4Y8J - chains I and Y of the 34 polymer chains in the assembly; structure by X-ray diffraction, 2.70 A resolution.

[Chain I]
Molecule: Proteasome subunit beta type-3
From: Saccharomyces cerevisiae (strain ATCC 204508 / S288c)
Notes: EC 3.4.25.1
Reference sequence: P25451 (PSB3_YEAST); residues 0-204 here correspond to UniProt positions 1-205 (UniProt number = residue number + 1)
Sequence (205 residues; row label = number of the first residue in the row; numbering starts at 0):
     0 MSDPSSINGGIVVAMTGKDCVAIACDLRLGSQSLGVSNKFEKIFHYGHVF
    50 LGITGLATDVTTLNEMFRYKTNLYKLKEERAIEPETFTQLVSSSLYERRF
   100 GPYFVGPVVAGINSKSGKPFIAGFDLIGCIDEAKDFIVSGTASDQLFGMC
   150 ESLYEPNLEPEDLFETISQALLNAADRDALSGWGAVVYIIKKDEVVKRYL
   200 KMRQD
Not modelled in the structure: 0
Curated features (UniProtKB/Swiss-Prot):
  - modified residue: Ser30 (Phosphoserine)
  - cross-link: Lys69 (Glycyl lysine isopeptide (Lys-Gly) (interchain with G-Cter in ubiquitin))
Bound ions: Mg2+ site 1: Ala174, Asp177, Ser180; Mg2+ site 2: Asp204 (shared with Ala165(Y), Asp168(Y), Ser171(Y) of chain Y)

[Chain Y]
Molecule: Proteasome subunit beta type-5
From: Saccharomyces cerevisiae (strain ATCC 204508 / S288c)
Notes: EC 3.4.25.1
Reference sequence: P30656 (PSB5_YEAST); residues 1-212 here correspond to UniProt positions 76-287 (UniProt number = residue number + 75)
Sequence (212 residues; row label = number of the first residue in the row):
     1 TTTLAFRFQGGIIVAVDSRATAGNWVASQTVKKVIEINPFLLGTMAGGAA
    51 DCQFWETWLGSQCRLHELREKERISVAAASKILSNLVYQYKGAGLSMGTM
   101 ICGYTRKEGPTIYYVDSDGTRLKGDIFCVGSGQTFAYGVLDSNYKWDLSV
   151 EDALYLGKRSILAAAHRDAYSGGSVNLYHVTEDGWIYHGNHDVGELFWKV
   201 KEEEGSFNNVIG
Bound ions: Mg2+: Ala165, Asp168, Ser171 (shared with Asp204(I) of chain I)

[Chain I / chain Y interface]
Contacting residue pairs - 47 pairs, chain I then chain Y:
  Leu26(I) - Ile211(Y)  hydrophobic
  Arg27(I) - Ala169(Y)
  Ser32(I) - Arg167(Y)
  Ser32(I) - Asp168(Y)
  Ser32(I) - Ala169(Y)  hydrogen bond (backbone-backbone)
  Ser32(I) - Tyr170(Y)
  Leu33(I) - Phe135(Y)  hydrophobic
  Gly34(I) - Arg167(Y)  hydrogen bond (backbone-side chain)
  Val35(I) - Arg167(Y)  hydrogen bond (backbone-side chain)
  Asn37(I) - His166(Y)
  Asn37(I) - Asn209(Y)  hydrogen bond (side chain-backbone)
  Asn37(I) - Val210(Y)
  Lys38(I) - Asn209(Y)  hydrogen bond (side chain-backbone)
  Gln144(I) - Trp25(Y)
  Asp175(I) - Val26(Y)
  Arg176(I) - Trp25(Y)
  Arg176(I) - Val26(Y)  hydrogen bond (side chain-backbone)
  Arg176(I) - Ala27(Y)  hydrogen bond (side chain-backbone)
  Arg176(I) - Ser28(Y)
  Asp177(I) - Asn24(Y)
  Asp177(I) - Val26(Y)
  Ala178(I) - Asn24(Y)  hydrogen bond (backbone-backbone)
  Ala178(I) - Val26(Y)
  Ala178(I) - Ala169(Y)
  Ala178(I) - Tyr170(Y)  hydrophobic
  Leu179(I) - Asn24(Y)
  Trp182(I) - His166(Y)  hydrogen bond (side chain-backbone)
  Trp182(I) - Arg167(Y)
  Tyr198(I) - Ile211(Y)  hydrophobic
  Lys200(I) - Trp198(Y)
  Met201(I) - Trp198(Y)
  Arg202(I) - Gln29(Y)
  Arg202(I) - Gly173(Y)  hydrogen bond (side chain-backbone)
  Arg202(I) - Asp192(Y)  salt bridge
  Arg202(I) - Val193(Y)
  Arg202(I) - Gly194(Y)
  Gln203(I) - His166(Y)  hydrogen bond (backbone-side chain)
  Gln203(I) - Phe197(Y)
  Gln203(I) - Trp198(Y)
  Gln203(I) - Val210(Y)
  Asp204(I) - Arg19(Y)  salt bridge
  Asp204(I) - Gln29(Y)
  Asp204(I) - Ala165(Y)
  Asp204(I) - Ser171(Y)
  Asp204(I) - Gly172(Y)
  Asp204(I) - Gly173(Y)  hydrogen bond (side chain-backbone)
  Asp204(I) - Val193(Y)
Other interface residues (no listed pair), chain I (22 interface residues in all): Gln31
Other interface residues (no listed pair), chain Y (26 interface residues in all): Asn208

[Overview]
Chain I and chain Y form an interface of 22 and 26 residues respectively, with 12 hydrogen bonds and 2 salt
bridges. Among the polar pairs are Arg202(I)-Asp192(Y), Asp204(I)-Arg19(Y) and Gly34(I)-Arg167(Y). Ala174(I),
Asp177(I) and Ser180(I) form the Mg2+ site 1.
Here chain I is Proteasome subunit beta type-3 and chain Y is Proteasome subunit beta type-5, both from
Saccharomyces cerevisiae (strain ATCC 204508 / S288c). Entry 4Y8J (Yeast 20S proteasome in complex with
Ac-LLL-ep) was determined by X-ray diffraction together with 4Y69, 4Y6A, 4Y6V, 4Y6Z, 4Y70, 4Y74 and 34 further
entries from the same study.
